Entry 5HW0 (X-ray diffraction, 1.70 A resolution); this record covers chains C and D of the 4 polymer chains in the assembly.

[Chain C (and D)]
Protein: L-asparaginase
Organism: Dickeya chrysanthemi
Notes: EC 3.5.1.1; chain D of this document is another copy of the same molecule, construct and numbering; everything in this record applies to it too
UniProtKB: P06608 (ASPG_DICCH); residues 2-327 here correspond to UniProt positions 23-348 (UniProt number = residue number + 21)
Chain sequence (328 residues; each row starts with the number of its first residue; numbering starts at 0):
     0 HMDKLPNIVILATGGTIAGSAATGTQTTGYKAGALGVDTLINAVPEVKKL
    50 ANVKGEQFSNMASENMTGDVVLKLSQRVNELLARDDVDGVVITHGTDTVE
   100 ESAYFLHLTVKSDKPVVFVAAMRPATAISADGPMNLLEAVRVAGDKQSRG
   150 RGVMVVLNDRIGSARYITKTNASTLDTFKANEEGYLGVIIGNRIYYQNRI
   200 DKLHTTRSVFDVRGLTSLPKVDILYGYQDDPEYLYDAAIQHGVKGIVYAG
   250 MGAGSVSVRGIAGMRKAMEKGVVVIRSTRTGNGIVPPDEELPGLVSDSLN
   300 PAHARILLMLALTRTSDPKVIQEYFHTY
Not modelled in the structure: 0-2, 19-32 (chain D: 0-2)
Sequence notes: expression tag (0-1)
Ligand contacts: glutamic acid (GLU): Gly14, Thr15, Ile16, Ala61, Ser62, Glu63, His93, Gly94, Thr95, Asp96, Ala120
From the paper describing this entry:
  - conformationally variable residues (side-chain flip): Thr15, Tyr29
  - binding site for glutamic acid: Thr15, Glu63, Thr95, Asp96, Lys168

[Chain C / chain D interface]
Contacting residue pairs (111):
  Glu63(C) - Met250(D)
  Glu63(C) - Ser254(D)
  Glu63(C) - Val255(D)
  Glu63(C) - Ser256(D)
  Asn64(C) - Ser256(D)
  Asn64(C) - Val257(D)  hydrogen bond (side chain-backbone)
  Met65(C) - Gln227(D)
  Thr66(C) - Asp228(D)
  Gly67(C) - Asp228(D)  hydrogen bond (backbone-side chain)
  Val70(C) - Gln227(D)
  Asp96(C) - Met250(D)
  Asp96(C) - Gly251(D)
  Asp96(C) - Ser254(D)  hydrogen bond
  Asp96(C) - Arg278(D)  hydrogen bond (backbone-side chain)
  Thr97(C) - Gln227(D)  hydrogen bond
  Thr97(C) - Met250(D)
  Glu100(C) - Tyr226(D)
  Glu100(C) - Gln227(D)  hydrogen bond (side chain-backbone)
  Glu100(C) - Arg278(D)  salt bridge
  Ser101(C) - Gln227(D)  hydrogen bond
  Lys168(C) - Gly251(D)
  Lys168(C) - Thr279(D)
  Thr169(C) - Thr279(D)
  Thr169(C) - Gly280(D)
  Thr169(C) - Asn281(D)  hydrogen bond (backbone-side chain)
  Asn170(C) - Glu181(D)
  Asn170(C) - Thr279(D)
  Asn170(C) - Asn281(D)
  Asn170(C) - Gly282(D)
  Ala171(C) - Gly251(D)
  Ala171(C) - Ala252(D)
  Ala171(C) - Thr277(D)
  Ala171(C) - Thr279(D)  hydrogen bond (backbone-side chain)
  Ala171(C) - Asn281(D)  hydrogen bond (backbone-backbone)
  Ala171(C) - Ile283(D)
  Ser172(C) - Ala252(D)
  Ser172(C) - Ile283(D)  hydrogen bond (side chain-backbone)
  Glu181(C) - Asn170(D)
  Asp221(C) - Tyr226(D)  hydrogen bond
  Asp221(C) - Pro230(D)
  Asp221(C) - Tyr232(D)  hydrogen bond
  Ile222(C) - Tyr224(D)  hydrophobic
  Ile222(C) - Tyr226(D)  hydrogen bond (backbone-side chain)
  Tyr224(C) - Ile222(D)  hydrophobic
  Tyr224(C) - Tyr224(D)  hydrophobic
  Tyr224(C) - Pro300(D)
  Tyr226(C) - Glu100(D)
  Tyr226(C) - Asp221(D)  hydrogen bond
  Tyr226(C) - Ile222(D)  hydrogen bond (side chain-backbone)
  Tyr226(C) - Arg304(D)
  Gln227(C) - Met65(D)
  Gln227(C) - Val70(D)
  Gln227(C) - Thr97(D)  hydrogen bond
  Gln227(C) - Glu100(D)  hydrogen bond (backbone-side chain)
  Gln227(C) - Ser101(D)  hydrogen bond
  Gln227(C) - Arg304(D)  hydrogen bond (backbone-side chain)
  Asp228(C) - Thr66(D)
  Asp228(C) - Gly67(D)  hydrogen bond (side chain-backbone)
  Asp228(C) - Arg304(D)  salt bridge
  Pro230(C) - Lys219(D)
  Pro230(C) - Asp221(D)
  Tyr232(C) - Lys219(D)  hydrogen bond
  Tyr232(C) - Asp221(D)  hydrogen bond
  Tyr232(C) - Ala236(D)
  Tyr232(C) - Ala237(D)
  Tyr232(C) - His240(D)
  Tyr232(C) - Val242(D)
  Leu233(C) - Leu223(D)  hydrophobic
  Leu233(C) - Leu233(D)  hydrophobic
  Ala236(C) - Tyr232(D)
  Ala236(C) - Ala236(D)  hydrophobic
  Ala237(C) - Tyr232(D)
  His240(C) - Tyr232(D)
  Val242(C) - Tyr232(D)
  Met250(C) - Glu63(D)
  Met250(C) - Asp96(D)
  Met250(C) - Thr97(D)
  Gly251(C) - Asp96(D)
  Gly251(C) - Lys168(D)
  Gly251(C) - Ala171(D)
  Ala252(C) - Ala171(D)
  Ala252(C) - Ser172(D)
  Ser254(C) - Glu63(D)
  Ser254(C) - Asp96(D)  hydrogen bond
  Val255(C) - Glu63(D)
  Ser256(C) - Glu63(D)
  Ser256(C) - Asn64(D)
  Val257(C) - Asn64(D)  hydrogen bond (backbone-side chain)
  Arg258(C) - Thr66(D)
  Arg278(C) - Asp96(D)  hydrogen bond (side chain-backbone)
  Arg278(C) - Glu99(D)  salt bridge
  Arg278(C) - Glu100(D)  salt bridge
  Arg278(C) - Ala301(D)
  Thr279(C) - Lys168(D)
  Thr279(C) - Thr169(D)
  Thr279(C) - Asn170(D)
  Thr279(C) - Ala171(D)  hydrogen bond (side chain-backbone)
  Gly280(C) - Thr169(D)
  Asn281(C) - Thr169(D)  hydrogen bond (side chain-backbone)
  Asn281(C) - Asn170(D)
  Asn281(C) - Ala171(D)  hydrogen bond (backbone-backbone)
  Gly282(C) - Asn170(D)
  Ile283(C) - Ala171(D)
  Ile283(C) - Ser172(D)  hydrogen bond (backbone-side chain)
  Pro285(C) - Ser172(D)
  Glu289(C) - Gly28(D)
  Pro300(C) - Tyr224(D)
  Ala301(C) - Arg278(D)
  Arg304(C) - Tyr226(D)
  Arg304(C) - Gln227(D)  hydrogen bond (side chain-backbone)
  Arg304(C) - Asp228(D)  salt bridge
Also at the interface, not in a pair above, chain C (56 interface residues in all): Glu99, Val220, Leu223, Ala248, Thr277, Val284, Pro286, Asp287
Also at the interface, not in a pair above, chain D (55 interface residues in all): Thr27, Val220, Ala248, Arg258, Pro285

[Summary]
The interface between chain C and chain D involves 56 residues on one side and 55 on the other; the contacts
include 31 hydrogen bonds and 5 salt bridges. Polar contacts include Glu100(C)-Arg278(D), Asp228(C)-Arg304(D)
and Arg278(C)-Glu99(D). From the paper: a binding site for glutamic acid at Thr15(C), Glu63(C) and Thr95(C)
among others; conformational variability at Thr15(C) and Tyr29(C).
Both chains are L-asparaginase (Dickeya chrysanthemi). Entry 5HW0 (Erwinia chrysanthemi L-asparaginase +
Glutamic acid) was determined by X-ray diffraction, deposited together with 5F52.
